3G33 - chains B and D of the 4 polymer chains in the assembly; structure by X-ray diffraction, 3.00 A resolution.

[Chain B (and D)]
Name: CCND3 protein
Source organism: Homo sapiens
Notes: chain D of this document is another copy of the same molecule, construct and numbering; everything in this record applies to it too
UniProtKB: Q6FG62 (Q6FG62_HUMAN); residues 1-292 here = UniProt positions 1-292
Amino-acid sequence (306 residues; row label = number of the first residue in the row; numbers below 1 keep their minus sign (Met-13 is residue -13)):
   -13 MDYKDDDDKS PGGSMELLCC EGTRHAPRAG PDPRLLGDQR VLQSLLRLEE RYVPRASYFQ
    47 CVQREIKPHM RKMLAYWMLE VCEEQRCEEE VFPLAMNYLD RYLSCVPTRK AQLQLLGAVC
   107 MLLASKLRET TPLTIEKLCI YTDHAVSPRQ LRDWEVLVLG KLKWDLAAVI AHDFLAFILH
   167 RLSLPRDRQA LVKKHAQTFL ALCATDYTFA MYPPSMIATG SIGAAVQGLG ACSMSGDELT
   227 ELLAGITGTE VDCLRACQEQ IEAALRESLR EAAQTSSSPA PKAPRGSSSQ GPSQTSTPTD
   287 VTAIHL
Disordered / not traced: -13 to 22, 217-219, 255-292 (chain D: -13 to 22, 217-220, 255-292)
Construct notes: expression tag (-13 to 0)

[Interface between chain B and chain D]
Contacting residue pairs (51; chain B residue first):
  Met59(B) - Asp173(D)
  Tyr62(B) - Asp173(D)
  Tyr62(B) - Arg174(D)
  Tyr62(B) - Ala176(D)
  Tyr62(B) - Leu177(D)
  Leu65(B) - Ala176(D)  hydrophobic
  Leu65(B) - Leu177(D)
  Glu66(B) - Arg172(D)
  Glu69(B) - Lys180(D)  salt bridge
  Arg72(B) - Arg72(D)
  Arg72(B) - Cys73(D)
  Arg72(B) - Glu74(D)
  Arg72(B) - Glu75(D)  salt bridge
  Arg72(B) - Gln183(D)
  Cys73(B) - Arg72(D)
  Glu74(B) - Arg72(D)
  Glu75(B) - Arg72(D)  salt bridge
  Glu75(B) - Lys180(D)  salt bridge
  Arg172(B) - Glu66(D)
  Asp173(B) - Tyr62(D)
  Ala176(B) - Tyr62(D)
  Ala176(B) - Leu65(D)  hydrophobic
  Ala176(B) - Glu66(D)
  Leu177(B) - Tyr62(D)
  Lys180(B) - Glu69(D)  salt bridge
  Lys180(B) - Glu75(D)  salt bridge
  Lys180(B) - Gln183(D)  hydrogen bond (side chain-backbone)
  Lys180(B) - Ala187(D)
  His181(B) - His181(D)
  Gln183(B) - Arg72(D)
  Gln183(B) - Lys180(D)  hydrogen bond (backbone-side chain)
  Thr184(B) - Leu177(D)
  Thr184(B) - Lys180(D)
  Thr184(B) - His181(D)
  Thr184(B) - Thr184(D)
  Ala187(B) - Lys180(D)
  Leu188(B) - Leu177(D)  hydrophobic
  Thr191(B) - Leu177(D)
  Gly214(B) - Leu251(D)
  Gly214(B) - Arg252(D)
  Leu215(B) - Leu251(D)
  Leu215(B) - Arg252(D)
  Leu215(B) - Ser254(D)
  Gly216(B) - Arg252(D)  hydrogen bond (backbone-backbone)
  Leu251(B) - Gly214(D)
  Leu251(B) - Leu215(D)
  Arg252(B) - Gly214(D)
  Arg252(B) - Leu215(D)
  Arg252(B) - Gly216(D)  hydrogen bond (backbone-backbone)
  Glu253(B) - Leu215(D)
  Ser254(B) - Leu215(D)  hydrogen bond (backbone-backbone)
Also at the interface, not in a pair above, chain B (29 interface residues in all): Glu70, Arg174
Also at the interface, not in a pair above, chain D (29 interface residues in all): Met59, Gln175, Lys179, Leu188, Thr191

[In short]
Chain B and chain D each contribute 29 residues to their interface; the contacts include 5 hydrogen bonds and
6 salt bridges. Polar contacts include Glu69(B)-Lys180(D), Arg72(B)-Glu75(D) and Glu75(B)-Lys180(D).
Chain B and chain D are both CCND3 protein (Homo sapiens); the structure, Crystal structure of CDK4/cyclin D3,
was determined by X-ray diffraction.
